Entry 7EZK (electron microscopy, 3.10 A resolution); this record covers chains D and P of the 5 polymer chains in the assembly.

# Chain D
Protein: Cholecystokinin receptor type A
Source organism: Homo sapiens
Reference sequence: P32238 (CCKAR_HUMAN); residues 1-428 here = UniProt positions 1-428
Sequence (428 residues; numbered 1 to 428; the number before each row is that of its first residue):
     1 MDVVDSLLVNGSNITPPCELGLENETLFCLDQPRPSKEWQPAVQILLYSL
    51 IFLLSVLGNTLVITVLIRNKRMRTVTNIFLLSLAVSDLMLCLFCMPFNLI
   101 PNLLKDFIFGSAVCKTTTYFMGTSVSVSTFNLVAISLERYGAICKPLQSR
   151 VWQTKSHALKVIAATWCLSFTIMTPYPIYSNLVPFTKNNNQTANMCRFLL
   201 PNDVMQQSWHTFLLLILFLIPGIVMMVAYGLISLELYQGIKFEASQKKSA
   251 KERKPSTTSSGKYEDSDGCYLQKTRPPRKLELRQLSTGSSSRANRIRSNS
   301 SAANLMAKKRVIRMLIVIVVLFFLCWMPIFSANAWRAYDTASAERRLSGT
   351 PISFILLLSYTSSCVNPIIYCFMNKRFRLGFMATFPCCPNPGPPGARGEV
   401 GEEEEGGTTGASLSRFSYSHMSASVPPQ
Unresolved in the structure: 1-37, 247-300, 386-428
Curated features (UniProtKB/Swiss-Prot):
  - lipidation: Cys387 (S-palmitoyl cysteine)
  - glycosylation (N-linked (GlcNAc...) asparagine): Asn10, Asn24, Asn190
Disulfide bonds: Cys114-Cys196
Reported in the primary citation:
  - mutagenesis - I296G: unchanged binding to Chimera of Guanine nucleotide-binding protein G(i) subunit alpha-1 and Guanine nucleotide-binding protein G(s) subunit alpha isoforms short
  - mutagenesis - I296G: unchanged signaling with Chimera of Guanine nucleotide-binding protein G(i) subunit alpha-1 and Guanine nucleotide-binding protein G(s) subunit alpha isoforms short
  - mutagenesis - F107A, R197A, N333A, R336A, E344A, L347A, S348A: abolished binding to Cholecystokinin-8 (chain P)
  - specificity-determining residues: Arg197, Ile296

# Chain P
Protein: Cholecystokinin-8
Source organism: Homo sapiens
Sequence (9 residues; numbered 1 to 9; the number before each row is that of its first residue):
     1 DYMGWMDFF
Modified residues: Tyr2 (O-sulfo-L-tyrosine; TYS)

# Interface between chain D and chain P
Pairs across the interface (47; chain D residue first):
  Phe97(D) - Met6(P)
  Asn98(D) - Met6(P)  hydrogen bond
  Asn98(D) - Phe9(P)
  Pro101(D) - Tyr2(P)
  Lys105(D) - Tyr2(P)
  Asp106(D) - Tyr2(P)
  Phe107(D) - Tyr2(P)
  Thr118(D) - Met6(P)
  Met121(D) - Met6(P)  hydrophobic
  Gly122(D) - Phe8(P)
  Val125(D) - Phe8(P)  hydrophobic
  Tyr176(D) - Asp7(P)
  Tyr176(D) - Phe8(P)
  Phe185(D) - Tyr2(P)
  Met195(D) - Tyr2(P)
  Cys196(D) - Tyr2(P)
  Cys196(D) - Met6(P)  hydrophobic
  Arg197(D) - Tyr2(P)
  Arg197(D) - Met3(P)
  Arg197(D) - Gly4(P)  hydrogen bond (side chain-backbone)
  Arg197(D) - Trp5(P)
  Phe198(D) - Asp7(P)
  His210(D) - Asp7(P)  salt bridge
  Leu213(D) - Phe8(P)  hydrophobic
  Leu217(D) - Phe8(P)  hydrophobic
  Ile329(D) - Asp7(P)
  Ile329(D) - Phe8(P)  hydrophobic
  Phe330(D) - Phe8(P)  hydrophobic
  Ala332(D) - Trp5(P)
  Asn333(D) - Trp5(P)  hydrogen bond
  Asn333(D) - Asp7(P)  hydrogen bond (side chain-backbone)
  Asn333(D) - Phe8(P)
  Arg336(D) - Trp5(P)  hydrogen bond (side chain-backbone)
  Arg336(D) - Asp7(P)  salt bridge
  Ala343(D) - Trp5(P)
  Glu344(D) - Met3(P)
  Glu344(D) - Gly4(P)
  Glu344(D) - Trp5(P)
  Leu347(D) - Trp5(P)  hydrophobic
  Ser348(D) - Met3(P)  hydrogen bond
  Ser348(D) - Gly4(P)  hydrogen bond (side chain-backbone)
  Ser348(D) - Trp5(P)
  Ile352(D) - Trp5(P)  hydrophobic
  Leu356(D) - Phe8(P)
  Leu356(D) - Phe9(P)
  Tyr360(D) - Phe8(P)  hydrogen bond (side chain-backbone)
  Tyr360(D) - Phe9(P)  hydrogen bond (side chain-backbone)
Interface residues without a listed pair, chain D (35 interface residues in all): Asn102, Thr117, Lys187, Asn194
Interface residues without a listed pair, chain P (9 interface residues in all): Asp1

# Summary
Chain D and chain P form an interface of 35 and 9 residues respectively; the contacts include 9 hydrogen bonds
and 2 salt bridges. Polar pairs include His210(D)-Asp7(P), Arg336(D)-Asp7(P) and Asn98(D)-Met6(P). The paper
reports that F107A, R197A and N333A of chain D, among others, abolish binding to Cholecystokinin-8 (chain P);
specificity determinants Arg197(D) and Ile296(D); 8 substitutions were tested in all.
Chain D is Cholecystokinin receptor type A and chain P is Cholecystokinin-8, both from Homo sapiens; the
structure, Cryo-EM structure of an activated Cholecystokinin A receptor (CCKAR)-Gs complex, was determined by
electron microscopy together with 7EZH and 7EZM from the same study.
